PDB entry 6U5B | electron microscopy, 3.50 A resolution | chains g and l of the 60 polymer chains in the assembly

Chain g (and l):
Molecule: Ripcord PA0626
From: Pseudomonas aeruginosa (strain ATCC 15692 / DSM 22644 / CIP 104116 / JCM 14847 / LMG 12228 / 1C / PRS 101 / PAO1)
Notes: chain l of this document is another copy of the same molecule, construct and numbering; everything in this record applies to it too
UniProtKB: G3XD65 (G3XD65_PSEAE); residues 1-290 here = UniProt positions 1-290
Sequence (290 residues; row label = number of the first residue in the row):
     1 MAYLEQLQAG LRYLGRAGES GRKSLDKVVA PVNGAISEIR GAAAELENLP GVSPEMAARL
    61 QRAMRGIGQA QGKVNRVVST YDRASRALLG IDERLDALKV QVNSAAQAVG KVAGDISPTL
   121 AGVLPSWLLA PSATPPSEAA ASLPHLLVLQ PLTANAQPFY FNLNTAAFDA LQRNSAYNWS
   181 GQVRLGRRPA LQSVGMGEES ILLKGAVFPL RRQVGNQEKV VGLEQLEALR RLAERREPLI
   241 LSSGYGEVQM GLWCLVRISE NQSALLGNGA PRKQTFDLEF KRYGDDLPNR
Not modelled in the structure: 1, 287-290

Chain g / chain l interface:
Residue-residue contacts - 67 pairs, chain g then chain l:
  Pro144(g) - Gly267(l)
  His145(g) - Gly267(l)
  Leu146(g) - Leu265(l)  hydrophobic
  Leu146(g) - Leu266(l)
  Leu146(g) - Gly269(l)
  Phe168(g) - Leu265(l)
  Asp169(g) - Ser263(l)
  Asp169(g) - Ala264(l)  hydrogen bond (side chain-backbone)
  Asp169(g) - Leu265(l)
  Ala170(g) - Gln262(l)
  Leu171(g) - Glu260(l)
  Leu171(g) - Asn261(l)
  Leu171(g) - Gln262(l)  hydrogen bond (backbone-backbone)
  Gln172(g) - Ser259(l)
  Gln172(g) - Glu260(l)
  Gln172(g) - Asn261(l)  hydrogen bond
  Arg173(g) - Arg230(l)
  Arg173(g) - Ile258(l)
  Arg173(g) - Ser259(l)
  Arg173(g) - Glu260(l)  hydrogen bond (backbone-backbone)
  Asn174(g) - Ile258(l)
  Asn174(g) - Ser259(l)
  Ser175(g) - Val256(l)
  Ser175(g) - Arg257(l)
  Ser175(g) - Ile258(l)  hydrogen bond (side chain-backbone)
  Ala176(g) - Val256(l)
  Tyr177(g) - Arg230(l)
  Tyr177(g) - Ala233(l)
  Tyr177(g) - Glu234(l)  hydrogen bond
  Tyr177(g) - Leu255(l)
  Tyr177(g) - Val256(l)  hydrogen bond (backbone-backbone)
  Tyr177(g) - Ile258(l)
  Trp179(g) - Arg236(l)
  Trp179(g) - Glu237(l)
  Trp179(g) - Cys254(l)
  Trp179(g) - Leu255(l)  hydrogen bond (side chain-backbone)
  Trp179(g) - Lys281(l)  hydrogen bond (backbone-side chain)
  Val183(g) - Asn178(l)
  Arg184(g) - Val194(l)
  Leu185(g) - Val194(l)
  Leu185(g) - Gly195(l)  hydrogen bond (backbone-backbone)
  Arg187(g) - Gly195(l)
  Arg187(g) - Met196(l)
  Arg187(g) - Gly284(l)  hydrogen bond (side chain-backbone)
  Arg187(g) - Asp285(l)  hydrogen bond (side chain-backbone)
  Arg187(g) - Asp286(l)
  Arg188(g) - Met196(l)
  Arg188(g) - Glu199(l)  salt bridge
  Arg188(g) - Arg282(l)
  Pro189(g) - Gly197(l)
  Pro189(g) - Glu198(l)
  Leu191(g) - Glu198(l)
  Leu191(g) - Cys254(l)  hydrophobic
  Leu191(g) - Lys281(l)
  Leu191(g) - Arg282(l)
  Leu191(g) - Tyr283(l)
  Ser193(g) - Arg236(l)
  Gly195(g) - Arg236(l)
  Met196(g) - Glu234(l)
  Met196(g) - Arg236(l)
  Gly244(g) - Asn268(l)  hydrogen bond (backbone-backbone)
  Tyr245(g) - Leu223(l)  hydrophobic
  Tyr245(g) - Gln262(l)  hydrogen bond
  Tyr245(g) - Asn268(l)
  Tyr245(g) - Gly269(l)
  Tyr245(g) - Ala270(l)  hydrophobic
  Tyr245(g) - Pro271(l)
Also at the interface, not in a pair above, chain g (29 interface residues in all): Gly181, Ser243, Glu247
Also at the interface, not in a pair above, chain l (39 interface residues in all): Glu227, Pro238

Summary:
29 residues of chain g face 39 of chain l across their interface, with 14 hydrogen bonds and 1 salt bridge.
Among the polar pairs are Arg188(g)-Glu199(l), Asp169(g)-Ala264(l) and Gln172(g)-Asn261(l).
Both chains are Ripcord PA0626 (Pseudomonas aeruginosa (strain ATCC 15692 / DSM 22644 / CIP 104116 / JCM 14847
/ LMG 12228 / 1C / PRS 101 / PAO1)). Entry 6U5B (CryoEM Structure of Pyocin R2 - precontracted - baseplate)
was determined by electron microscopy (same publication as 6PYT, 6U5F, 6U5J and 6U5K).
